4V4O - chains S and T of the 21 polymer chains in the assembly; structure by X-ray diffraction, 2.80 A resolution.

== Chain S (and T) ==
Protein: cpn10(GroES)
Organism: Thermus thermophilus
Notes: chain T of this document is another copy of the same molecule, construct and numbering; everything in this record applies to it too
UniProtKB: P61492 (CH10_THET2); residues 1-100 here = UniProt positions 1-100
Amino-acid sequence (100 residues; each row starts with the number of its first residue):
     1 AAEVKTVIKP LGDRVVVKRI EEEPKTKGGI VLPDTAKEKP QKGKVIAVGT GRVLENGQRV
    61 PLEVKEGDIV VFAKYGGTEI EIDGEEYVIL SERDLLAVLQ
Not modelled in the structure: 1-4

== How chain S and chain T interact ==
Pairs across the interface (38; chain S residue first):
  K27(S) - G84(T)
  Q41(S) - E79(T)
  Q41(S) - I80(T)
  R52(S) - V53(T)
  L54(S) - L54(T)
  E55(S) - E55(T)
  N56(S) - E55(T)  hydrogen bond (side chain-backbone)
  Q58(S) - E55(T)  hydrogen bond (side chain-backbone)
  Q58(S) - N56(T)
  Q58(S) - G57(T)
  V60(S) - V53(T)  hydrophobic
  E63(S) - L11(T)
  E63(S) - G12(T)  hydrogen bond (side chain-backbone)
  E63(S) - T50(T)  hydrogen bond
  V64(S) - L11(T)  hydrophobic
  V71(S) - I80(T)  hydrophobic
  V71(S) - I89(T)  hydrophobic
  A73(S) - T78(T)
  E92(S) - R14(T)
  R93(S) - R14(T)  hydrogen bond (backbone-side chain)
  L95(S) - L11(T)  hydrophobic
  L95(S) - R14(T)  hydrogen bond (backbone-side chain)
  L96(S) - P10(T)
  L96(S) - L11(T)
  L96(S) - R14(T)
  L96(S) - T78(T)
  L96(S) - I80(T)  hydrophobic
  L96(S) - I89(T)  hydrophobic
  A97(S) - I8(T)  hydrophobic
  A97(S) - K9(T)
  A97(S) - P10(T)  hydrophobic
  V98(S) - V7(T)
  V98(S) - I8(T)
  V98(S) - K9(T)  hydrogen bond (backbone-backbone)
  L99(S) - V7(T)
  Q100(S) - T6(T)
  Q100(S) - V7(T)  hydrogen bond (backbone-backbone)
  Q100(S) - K9(T)
Other interface residues (no listed pair), chain T (22 interface residues in all): K5, G51, I82

== Summary ==
20 residues of chain S and 22 residues of chain T are in contact; the contacts include 8 hydrogen bonds. Among
the polar pairs are N56(S)-E55(T), Q58(S)-E55(T) and E63(S)-G12(T).
Chain S and chain T are both cpn10(GroES) (Thermus thermophilus); the structure, Crystal Structure of the
Chaperonin Complex Cpn60/Cpn10/(ADP)7 from Thermus Thermophilus, was determined by X-ray diffraction.
